PDB entry 9EU2 | X-ray diffraction, 1.84 A resolution | chains A and C of the 4 polymer chains in the assembly

== Chain A (and C) ==
Molecule: Alpha-L-fucosidase
Organism: Tannerella forsythia
Notes: EC 3.2.1.51; chain C of this document is another copy of the same molecule, construct and numbering; everything in this record applies to it too
UniProt: G8UMQ6 (G8UMQ6_TANFA); residues 21-446 here = UniProt positions 21-446
Chain sequence (435 residues; numbered 20 to 454; the number before each row is that of its first residue):
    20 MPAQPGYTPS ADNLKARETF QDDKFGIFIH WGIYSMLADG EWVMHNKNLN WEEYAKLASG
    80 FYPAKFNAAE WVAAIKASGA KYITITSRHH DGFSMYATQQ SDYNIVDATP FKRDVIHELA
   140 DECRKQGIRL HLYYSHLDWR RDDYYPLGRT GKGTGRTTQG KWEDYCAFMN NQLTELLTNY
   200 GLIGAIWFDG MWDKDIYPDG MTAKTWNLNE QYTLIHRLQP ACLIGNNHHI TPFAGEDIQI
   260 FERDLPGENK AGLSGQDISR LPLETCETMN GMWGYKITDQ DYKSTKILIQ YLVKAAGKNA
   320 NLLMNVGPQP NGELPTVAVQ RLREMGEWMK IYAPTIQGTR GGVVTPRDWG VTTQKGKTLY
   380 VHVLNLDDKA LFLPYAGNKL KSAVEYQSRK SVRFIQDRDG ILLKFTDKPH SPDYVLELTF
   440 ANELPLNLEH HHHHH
Not modelled in the structure: 20-24, 447-454 (chain C: 20, 446-454)
Construct notes: initiating methionine (20); expression tag (447-454)
Bound ions: Zn2+: H136, D140

== How chain A and chain C interact ==
Pairs across the interface (40; chain A residue first):
  M55(A) with M55(C); L56(C)
  L56(A) with M55(C); L56(C); A57(C), hydrophobic
  A57(A) with L56(C), hydrophobic
  K66(A) with K66(C); T297(C)
  L68(A) with I296(C), hydrophobic; T297(C)
  E72(A) with Y294(C), hydrogen bond; I296(C); Q299(C), hydrogen bond
  K75(A) with Q328(C); N330(C), hydrogen bond (backbone-side chain)
  L76(A) with P329(C), hydrophobic
  S78(A) with A83(C); K84(C); N330(C), hydrogen bond
  G79(A) with Y81(C); N330(C)
  Y81(A) with G79(C); Y81(C), hydrophobic; P129(C), hydrophobic
  A83(A) with S78(C); P129(C), hydrophobic
  K84(A) with S78(C)
  P129(A) with Y81(C), hydrophobic; A83(C), hydrophobic
  Y294(A) with E72(C), hydrogen bond
  I296(A) with L68(C), hydrophobic; E72(C)
  T297(A) with L68(C)
  Q299(A) with E72(C), hydrogen bond
  Q328(A) with K75(C)
  P329(A) with L76(C), hydrophobic
  N330(A) with K75(C), hydrogen bond (side chain-backbone); S78(C), hydrogen bond; G79(C)
  T335(A) with K75(C)
Interface residues without a listed pair, chain A (24 interface residues in all): D58, Y73
Interface residues without a listed pair, chain C (22 interface residues in all): Y73

== Summary ==
24 residues of chain A face 22 of chain C across their interface; the contacts include 8 hydrogen bonds. Polar
contacts include E72(A)-Y294(C), E72(A)-Q299(C) and K75(A)-N330(C). H136(A) and D140(A) form the Zn2+ site.
Both chains are Alpha-L-fucosidase (Tannerella forsythia). Entry 9EU2 (GH29A alpha-L-fucosidase) was
determined by X-ray diffraction together with 9EU1, 9EU3 and 9EU4 from the same study.
